Entry 1CE1 (X-ray diffraction, 1.90 A resolution); this record covers chains L and H of the 3 polymer chains in the assembly.

Chain L:
Molecule: Protein (CAMPATH-1H:LIGHT chain)
Organism: Homo sapiens
Notes: fragment: fab
Chain sequence (211 residues; each row starts with the number of its first residue):
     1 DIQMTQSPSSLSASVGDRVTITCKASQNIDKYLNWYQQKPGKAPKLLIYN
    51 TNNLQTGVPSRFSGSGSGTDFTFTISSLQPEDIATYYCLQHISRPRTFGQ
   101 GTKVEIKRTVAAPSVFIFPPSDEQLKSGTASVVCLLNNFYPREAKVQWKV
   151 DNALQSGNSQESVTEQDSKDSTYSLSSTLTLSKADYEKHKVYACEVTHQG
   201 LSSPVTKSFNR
Cystine bridges: Cys23-Cys88, Cys134-Cys194

Chain H:
Molecule: Protein (CAMPATH-1H:HEAVY chain)
Organism: Homo sapiens
Notes: fragment: fab
Chain sequence (220 residues; each row starts with the number of its first residue):
     1 QVQLQESGPGLVRPSQTLSLTCTVSGFTFTDFYMNWVRQPPGRGLEWIGF
    51 IRDKAKGYTTEYNPSVKGRVTMLVDTSKNQFSLRLSSVTAADTAVYYCAR
   101 EGHTAAPFDYWGQGSLVTVSSASTKGPSVFPLAPSSKSTSGGTAALGCLV
   151 KDYFPEPVTVSWNSGALTSGVHTFPAVLQSSGLYSLSSVVTVPSSSLGTQ
   201 TYICNVNHKPSNTKVDKKVE
Cystine bridges: Cys22-Cys98, Cys148-Cys204

Interface between chain L and chain H:
Contacting residue pairs (71):
  Asn34(L) - Ala106(H)  hydrogen bond (side chain-backbone)
  Asn34(L) - Pro107(H)
  Tyr36(L) - Pro107(H)  hydrogen bond (side chain-backbone)
  Tyr36(L) - Phe108(H)
  Gln38(L) - Gln39(H)  hydrogen bond
  Gln38(L) - Tyr97(H)  hydrogen bond
  Lys42(L) - Tyr97(H)  hydrogen bond (backbone-side chain)
  Ala43(L) - Tyr97(H)  hydrophobic
  Ala43(L) - Trp111(H)  hydrophobic
  Ala43(L) - Gly112(H)
  Pro44(L) - Leu45(H)  hydrophobic
  Pro44(L) - Trp111(H)
  Leu46(L) - Phe108(H)
  Tyr49(L) - Thr104(H)
  Tyr49(L) - Ala105(H)  hydrophobic
  Gln55(L) - Ala105(H)
  Tyr87(L) - Gln39(H)  hydrogen bond
  Tyr87(L) - Leu45(H)  hydrophobic
  Leu89(L) - Phe108(H)  hydrophobic
  His91(L) - Ala106(H)
  His91(L) - Pro107(H)
  Arg94(L) - Glu61(H)  salt bridge
  Pro95(L) - Trp47(H)  hydrophobic
  Pro95(L) - Asn63(H)
  Arg96(L) - Asn35(H)  hydrogen bond
  Arg96(L) - Trp47(H)
  Arg96(L) - Phe50(H)
  Arg96(L) - Glu101(H)  salt bridge
  Arg96(L) - Pro107(H)
  Phe98(L) - Leu45(H)
  Phe98(L) - Phe108(H)  hydrophobic
  Ser114(L) - Ser140(H)
  Phe116(L) - Lys137(H)
  Phe116(L) - Ser138(H)
  Phe116(L) - Thr139(H)
  Phe116(L) - Ser140(H)
  Phe116(L) - Ala145(H)  hydrophobic
  Ile117(L) - Lys137(H)  hydrogen bond (backbone-backbone)
  Phe118(L) - Leu132(H)  hydrophobic
  Phe118(L) - Ala133(H)
  Phe118(L) - Ala145(H)
  Ser121(L) - Phe130(H)
  Ser121(L) - Pro131(H)
  Glu123(L) - Pro131(H)
  Gln124(L) - Phe130(H)
  Gln124(L) - Lys151(H)
  Thr129(L) - Lys151(H)
  Ser131(L) - Leu149(H)
  Val133(L) - Leu132(H)  hydrophobic
  Leu135(L) - Phe174(H)  hydrophobic
  Leu135(L) - Val189(H)  hydrophobic
  Asn137(L) - His172(H)
  Asn137(L) - Thr191(H)
  Asn138(L) - His172(H)  hydrogen bond
  Gln160(L) - Val177(H)
  Gln160(L) - Leu178(H)
  Gln160(L) - Gln179(H)
  Glu161(L) - Val177(H)
  Ser162(L) - Phe174(H)
  Ser162(L) - Pro175(H)  hydrogen bond (side chain-backbone)
  Ser162(L) - Val177(H)
  Val163(L) - Pro175(H)
  Thr164(L) - Phe174(H)
  Ser174(L) - His172(H)  hydrogen bond
  Ser174(L) - Phe174(H)
  Leu175(L) - Phe174(H)
  Ser176(L) - Phe174(H)
  Ser176(L) - Ser187(H)  hydrogen bond
  Lys207(L) - Lys137(H)
  Ser208(L) - Lys137(H)  hydrogen bond (backbone-side chain)
  Phe209(L) - Lys137(H)
Also at the interface, not in a pair above, chain L (44 interface residues in all): Gln100, Val115, Asp167, Thr180
Also at the interface, not in a pair above, chain H (46 interface residues in all): Val37, Arg43, Gly44, Glu46, Arg52, Pro64, Asp109, Ser135, Leu146, Lys217

Summary:
Chain L and chain H form an interface of 44 and 46 residues respectively; the contacts include 13 hydrogen
bonds and 2 salt bridges. Among the polar pairs are Arg94(L)-Glu61(H), Arg96(L)-Glu101(H) and
Asn34(L)-Ala106(H).
Chain L is Protein (CAMPATH-1H:LIGHT chain) and chain H is Protein (CAMPATH-1H:HEAVY chain), both from Homo
sapiens; the structure, 1.9A structure of the therapeutic antibody campath-1H fab in complex with a synthetic
peptide antigen, was determined by X-ray diffraction.
